6W6K - chains A and H of the 18 polymer chains in the assembly; structure by electron microscopy, 3.60 A resolution.

Chain A:
Molecule: 16S rRNA
Source organism: Escherichia coli (strain K12)
Sequence (1542 nucleotides; numbered 1 to 1542; the number before each row is that of its first residue):
     1 AAAUUGAAGAGUUUGAUCAUGGCUCAGAUUGAACGCUGGCGGCAGGCCUA
    51 ACACAUGCAAGUCGAACGGUAACAGGAAGAAGCUUGCUUCUUUGCUGACG
   101 AGUGGCGGACGGGUGAGUAAUGUCUGGGAAACUGCCUGAUGGAGGGGGAU
   151 AACUACUGGAAACGGUAGCUAAUACCGCAUAACGUCGCAAGACCAAAGAG
   201 GGGGACCUUCGGGCCUCUUGCCAUCGGAUGUGCCCAGAUGGGAUUAGCUA
   251 GUAGGUGGGGUAACGGCUCACCUAGGCGACGAUCCCUAGCUGGUCUGAGA
   301 GGAUGACCAGCCACACUGGAACUGAGACACGGUCCAGACUCCUACGGGAG
   351 GCAGCAGUGGGGAAUAUUGCACAAUGGGCGCAAGCCUGAUGCAGCCAUGC
   401 CGCGUGUAUGAAGAAGGCCUUCGGGUUGUAAAGUACUUUCAGCGGGGAGG
   451 AAGGGAGUAAAGUUAAUACCUUUGCUCAUUGACGUUACCCGCAGAAGAAG
   501 CACCGGCUAACUCCGUGCCAGCAGCCGCGGUAAUACGGAGGGUGCAAGCG
   551 UUAAUCGGAAUUACUGGGCGUAAAGCGCACGCAGGCGGUUUGUUAAGUCA
   601 GAUGUGAAAUCCCCGGGCUCAACCUGGGAACUGCAUCUGAUACUGGCAAG
   651 CUUGAGUCUCGUAGAGGGGGGUAGAAUUCCAGGUGUAGCGGUGAAAUGCG
   701 UAGAGAUCUGGAGGAAUACCGGUGGCGAAGGCGGCCCCCUGGACGAAGAC
   751 UGACGCUCAGGUGCGAAAGCGUGGGGAGCAAACAGGAUUAGAUACCCUGG
   801 UAGUCCACGCCGUAAACGAUGUCGACUUGGAGGUUGUGCCCUUGAGGCGU
   851 GGCUUCCGGAGCUAACGCGUUAAGUCGACCGCCUGGGGAGUACGGCCGCA
   901 AGGUUAAAACUCAAAUGAAUUGACGGGGGCCCGCACAAGCGGUGGAGCAU
   951 GUGGUUUAAUUCGAUGCAACGCGAAGAACCUUACCUGGUCUUGACAUCCA
  1001 CGGAAGUUUUCAGAGAUGAGAAUGUGCCUUCGGGAACCGUGAGACAGGUG
  1051 CUGCAUGGCUGUCGUCAGCUCGUGUUGUGAAAUGUUGGGUUAAGUCCCGC
  1101 AACGAGCGCAACCCUUAUCCUUUGUUGCCAGCGGUCCGGCCGGGAACUCA
  1151 AAGGAGACUGCCAGUGAUAAACUGGAGGAAGGUGGGGAUGACGUCAAGUC
  1201 AUCAUGGCCCUUACGACCAGGGCUACACACGUGCUACAAUGGCGCAUACA
  1251 AAGAGAAGCGACCUCGCGAGAGCAAGCGGACCUCAUAAAGUGCGUCGUAG
  1301 UCCGGAUUGGAGUCUGCAACUCGACUCCAUGAAGUCGGAAUCGCUAGUAA
  1351 UCGUGGAUCAGAAUGCCACGGUGAAUACGUUCCCGGGCCUUGUACACACC
  1401 GCCCGUCACACCAUGGGAGUGGGUUGCAAAAGAAGUAGGUAGCUUAACCU
  1451 UCGGGAGGGCGCUUACCACUUUGUGAUUCAUGACUGGGGUGAAGUCGUAA
  1501 CAAGGUAACCGUAGGGGAACCUGCGGUUGGAUCACCUCCUUA
Unresolved in the structure: 1535-1542
Residues lining bound ligands: Mg2+ (MG): G449, G450, A451, G481

Chain H:
Name: 30S ribosomal protein S8
Source organism: Escherichia coli (strain K12)
Reference sequence: P0A7W7 (RS8_ECOLI); residues 0-129 here correspond to UniProt positions 1-130 (UniProt number = residue number + 1)
Amino-acid sequence (130 residues; row label = number of the first residue in the row; numbering starts at 0):
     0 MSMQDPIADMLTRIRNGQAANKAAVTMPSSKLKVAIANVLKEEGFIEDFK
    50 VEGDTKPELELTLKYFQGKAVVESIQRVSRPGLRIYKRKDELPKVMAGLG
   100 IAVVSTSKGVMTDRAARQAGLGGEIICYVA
Unresolved in the structure: 0

How chain A and chain H interact:
Contacting residue pairs (50; chain A residue first):
  C586(A) with Gln3(H), sugar contact; Pro80(H), phosphate contact
  G587(A) with Pro80(H), phosphate contact; Arg83(H), salt bridge to the phosphate
  G588(A) with Pro5(H), phosphate contact
  U590(A) with Ser29(H), phosphate contact; Lys30(H), hydrogen bond to the phosphate
  G597(A) with Tyr85(H), hydrogen bond to the base
  U598(A) with Tyr85(H), sugar contact
  C599(A) with Leu120(H), sugar contact; Gly121(H), hydrogen bond to the sugar
  A600(A) with Arg87(H), phosphate contact; Lys88(H), hydrogen bond to the phosphate; Gly119(H), sugar contact; Leu120(H), sugar contact
  G601(A) with Lys88(H), phosphate contact
  U632(A) with Arg87(H), hydrogen bond to the sugar
  G633(A) with Arg87(H), salt bridge to the phosphate
  A640(A) with Ser106(H), sugar contact
  A642(A) with Leu31(H), sugar contact; Ser104(H), base contact; Thr105(H), base contact; Ser106(H), base contact
  C643(A) with Leu31(H), sugar contact; Glu123(H), base contact
  U652(A) with Lys55(H), phosphate contact
  U653(A) with Lys55(H), salt bridge to the phosphate
  G654(A) with Met2(H), sugar contact
  G755(A) with Met2(H), sugar contact; Gln3(H), base contact
  C756(A) with Met2(H), sugar contact
  G824(A) with Ser1(H), hydrogen bond to the sugar; Met2(H), sugar contact
  A825(A) with Ser1(H), sugar contact; Asp8(H), hydrogen bond to the sugar; Thr11(H), base contact; Arg12(H), hydrogen bond to the sugar
  C826(A) with Arg12(H), hydrogen bond to the phosphate; Asn15(H), hydrogen bond to the sugar
  U827(A) with Asn15(H), sugar contact
  U828(A) with Lys21(H), salt bridge to the phosphate
  G874(A) with Asn15(H), base contact
  U875(A) with Thr11(H), base contact; Arg14(H), sugar contact
  C876(A) with Thr11(H), hydrogen bond to the sugar
  G877(A) with Gln3(H), base contact; Asp4(H), sugar contact; Pro80(H), phosphate contact
  A878(A) with Arg79(H), salt bridge to the phosphate; Pro80(H), phosphate contact
Interface residues without a listed pair, chain A (30 interface residues in all): U589
Interface residues without a listed pair, chain H (32 interface residues in all): Ala7, Gly81, Lys86, Gly122

In short:
Chain A and chain H form an interface of 30 and 32 residues respectively, with 11 hydrogen bonds and 5 salt
bridges. Polar pairs include G597(A)-Tyr85(H), C599(A)-Gly121(H) and U632(A)-Arg87(H). Bound to chain A: Mg2+.
Here chain A is 16S rRNA and chain H is 30S ribosomal protein S8, both from Escherichia coli (strain K12).
Entry 6W6K (30S-Activated-high-Mg2+) was determined by electron microscopy (same publication as 6W77, 6W7M,
6W7N and 6W7W).
